8YQT - chains A and E of the 9 polymer chains in the assembly; structure by electron microscopy, 2.56 A resolution.

# Chain A
Name: DNA-directed RNA polymerase subunit
From: African swine fever virus
Notes: EC 2.7.7.6
Reference sequence: A0A3S7XUW7 (A0A3S7XUW7_ASF); numbering as in UniProt (aligned over 1-1450)
Sequence (1450 residues; row label = number of the first residue in the row):
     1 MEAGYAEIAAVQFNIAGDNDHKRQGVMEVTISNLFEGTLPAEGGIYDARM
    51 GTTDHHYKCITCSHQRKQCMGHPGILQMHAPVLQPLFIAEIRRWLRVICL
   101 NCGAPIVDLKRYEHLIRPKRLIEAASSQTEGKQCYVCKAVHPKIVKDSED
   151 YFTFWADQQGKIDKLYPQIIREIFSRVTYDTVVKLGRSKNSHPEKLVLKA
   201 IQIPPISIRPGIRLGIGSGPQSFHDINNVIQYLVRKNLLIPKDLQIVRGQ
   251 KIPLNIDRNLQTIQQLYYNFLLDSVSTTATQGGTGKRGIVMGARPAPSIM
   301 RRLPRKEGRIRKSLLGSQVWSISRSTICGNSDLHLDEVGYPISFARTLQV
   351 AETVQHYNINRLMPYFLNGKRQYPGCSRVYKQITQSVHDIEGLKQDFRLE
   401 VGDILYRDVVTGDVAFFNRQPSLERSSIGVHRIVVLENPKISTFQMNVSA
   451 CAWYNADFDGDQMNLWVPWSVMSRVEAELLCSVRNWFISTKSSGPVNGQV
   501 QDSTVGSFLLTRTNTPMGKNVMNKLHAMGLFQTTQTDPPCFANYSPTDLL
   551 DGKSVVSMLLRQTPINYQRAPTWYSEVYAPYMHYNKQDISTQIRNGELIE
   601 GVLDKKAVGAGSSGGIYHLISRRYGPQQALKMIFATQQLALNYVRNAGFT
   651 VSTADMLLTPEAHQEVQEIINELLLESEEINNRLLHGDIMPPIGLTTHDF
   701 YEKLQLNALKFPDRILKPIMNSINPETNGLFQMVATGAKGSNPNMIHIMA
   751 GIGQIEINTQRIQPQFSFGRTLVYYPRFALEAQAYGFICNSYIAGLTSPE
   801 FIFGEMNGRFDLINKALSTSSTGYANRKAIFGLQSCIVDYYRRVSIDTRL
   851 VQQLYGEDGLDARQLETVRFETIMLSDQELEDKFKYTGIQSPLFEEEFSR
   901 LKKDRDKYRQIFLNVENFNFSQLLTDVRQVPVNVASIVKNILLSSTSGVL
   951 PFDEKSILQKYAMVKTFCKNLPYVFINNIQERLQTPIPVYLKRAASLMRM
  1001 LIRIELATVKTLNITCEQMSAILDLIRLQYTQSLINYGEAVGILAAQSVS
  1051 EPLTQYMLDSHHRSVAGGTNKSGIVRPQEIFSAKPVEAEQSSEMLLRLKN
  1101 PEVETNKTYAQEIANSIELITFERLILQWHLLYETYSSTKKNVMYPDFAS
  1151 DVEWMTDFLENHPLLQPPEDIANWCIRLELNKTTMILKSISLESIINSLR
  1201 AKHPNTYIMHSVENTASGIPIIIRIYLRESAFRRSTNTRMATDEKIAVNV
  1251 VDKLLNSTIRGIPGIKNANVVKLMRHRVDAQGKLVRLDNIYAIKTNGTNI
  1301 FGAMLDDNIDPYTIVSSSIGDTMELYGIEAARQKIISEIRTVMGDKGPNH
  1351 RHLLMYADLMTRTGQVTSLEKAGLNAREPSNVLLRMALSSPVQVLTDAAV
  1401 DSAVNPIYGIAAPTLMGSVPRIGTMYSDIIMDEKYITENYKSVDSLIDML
Disordered / not traced: 213-223, 276-296, 1443-1450
Bound ions: Zn2+: Cys59, Cys62, Cys69, His72; Mg2+: Asp457, Asp459, Asp461

# Chain E
Name: C147L
From: African swine fever virus
Reference sequence: A0A2X0RTW5 (A0A2X0RTW5_ASF); residue numbers follow UniProt; this construct covers 1-147
Sequence (147 residues; row label = number of the first residue in the row):
     1 MADNDNEDLIMDDLVEEYVETEEENLVDSEEESEDKDEIVESPSICEGFV
    51 QASSQTLVIIPDNERITSNVLTTFEATRLVAVRAQQLAINGSTMLKKKYS
   101 SPIDIAKQELFNRKIPLLVMRCIKVTPEGQKIVEIWNPREMGIPLLD
Disordered / not traced: 1-47

# Chain A / chain E interface
Contacting residue pairs - 100 pairs, chain A then chain E:
  Thr353(A) with Ala88(E)
  Gln355(A) with Ala88(E); Asn90(E), hydrogen bond (side chain-backbone)
  His356(A) with Gly91(E), hydrogen bond (side chain-backbone)
  Tyr357(A) with Leu87(E), hydrogen bond (side chain-backbone); Ala88(E); Gly91(E); Lys98(E), hydrogen bond (backbone-side chain); Tyr99(E); Ser100(E), hydrogen bond (backbone-side chain); Pro102(E)
  Asn358(A) with Ser100(E)
  Arg361(A) with Ser100(E), hydrogen bond
  Val471(A) with Ala84(E), hydrophobic; Gln85(E)
  Met472(A) with Arg78(E); Ala81(E); Gln85(E)
  Arg474(A) with Ile103(E)
  Val475(A) with Thr77(E); Val80(E), hydrophobic; Ala81(E); Ile103(E), hydrophobic
  Glu476(A) with Thr77(E)
  Glu478(A) with Ile103(E)
  Leu479(A) with Thr77(E); Leu146(E), hydrophobic
  Leu480(A) with Thr73(E); Phe74(E), hydrophobic; Thr77(E)
  Arg484(A) with Asp147(E)
  Tyr840(A) with Thr67(E); Arg121(E); Cys122(E)
  Tyr841(A) with Ile66(E), hydrophobic
  Ile976(A) with Ile66(E); Thr67(E); Ser68(E), hydrogen bond (backbone-backbone)
  Asn977(A) with Arg65(E), hydrogen bond (side chain-backbone); Ile66(E); Thr67(E), hydrogen bond (side chain-backbone); Ser68(E); Asn69(E)
  Asn978(A) with Asn69(E), hydrogen bond
  Ile979(A) with Asp62(E); Arg65(E); Trp136(E), hydrophobic
  Gln980(A) with Asn63(E), hydrogen bond (side chain-backbone); Glu64(E); Arg65(E), hydrogen bond (side chain-backbone); Ile66(E)
  Arg982(A) with Asn63(E)
  Leu983(A) with Asn63(E)
  Thr1031(A) with Val70(E)
  Gln1032(A) with Leu145(E)
  Asn1036(A) with Thr72(E); Thr73(E); Phe74(E)
  Tyr1037(A) with Thr67(E); Ser68(E), hydrogen bond (side chain-backbone); Thr72(E); Phe74(E); Arg121(E)
  Gly1038(A) with Phe74(E)
  Glu1039(A) with Phe74(E)
  Gly1423(A) with Phe74(E)
  Thr1424(A) with Phe74(E); Arg78(E)
  Met1425(A) with Arg78(E)
  Ser1427(A) with Glu75(E), hydrogen bond; Val119(E); Met120(E)
  Asp1428(A) with Leu118(E); Val119(E); Met120(E), hydrogen bond (backbone-backbone); Cys122(E), hydrogen bond; Lys131(E), salt bridge
  Ile1429(A) with Arg78(E); Leu79(E), hydrophobic; Leu117(E), hydrophobic; Leu118(E)
  Ile1430(A) with Leu117(E); Leu118(E), hydrogen bond (backbone-backbone); Ile135(E), hydrophobic
  Met1431(A) with Gln86(E), hydrogen bond; Leu117(E), hydrophobic
  Asp1432(A) with Pro116(E), hydrogen bond (backbone-backbone); Leu117(E); Leu118(E); Arg139(E), salt bridge
  Tyr1435(A) with Met94(E), hydrogen bond; Lys114(E); Pro116(E), hydrophobic; Arg139(E)
  Ile1436(A) with Pro116(E), hydrophobic
  Asn1439(A) with Met94(E)
  Tyr1440(A) with Arg83(E), hydrogen bond; Met94(E); Glu109(E), hydrogen bond; Pro116(E)
Other interface residues (no listed pair), chain E (57 interface residues in all): Val82, Ile89, Ser92, Thr93, Ser101, Ile105, Lys107, Ile123, Asn137

# Overview
The interface between chain A and chain E involves 43 residues on one side and 57 on the other, with 22
hydrogen bonds and 2 salt bridges. Polar pairs include Asp1428(A)-Lys131(E), Asp1432(A)-Arg139(E) and
Gln355(A)-Asn90(E). The Zn2+ site is built by Cys59(A), Cys62(A), Cys69(A) and His72(A).
Here chain A is DNA-directed RNA polymerase subunit and chain E is C147L, both from African swine fever virus.
Entry 8YQT (African swine fever virus RNA Polymerase-M1249L complex2) was determined by electron microscopy
(same publication as 8YQU, 8YQV, 8YQW, 8YQX, 8YQY and 8YQZ).
